Entry 7PAJ (electron microscopy, 7.30 A resolution (low resolution: residue-level contacts below are approximate; hydrogen-bond / salt-bridge calls are withheld)); this record covers chains K and 5 of the 56 polymer chains in the assembly.

== Chain K ==
Molecule: 30S ribosomal protein S12
From: Mycoplasma pneumoniae M129
UniProt: P75546 (RS12_MYCPN); residue numbers follow UniProt; this construct covers 1-139
Sequence (139 residues; numbered 1 to 139; the number before each row is that of its first residue):
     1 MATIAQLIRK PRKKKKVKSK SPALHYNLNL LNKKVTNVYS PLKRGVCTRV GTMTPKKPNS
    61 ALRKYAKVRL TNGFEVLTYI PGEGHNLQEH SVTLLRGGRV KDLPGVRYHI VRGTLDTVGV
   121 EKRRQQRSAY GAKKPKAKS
Not modelled in the structure: 1, 138-139

== Chain 5 ==
Molecule: 16S ribosomal RNA
From: Mycoplasma pneumoniae M129
Sequence (1520 nucleotides; row label = number of the first residue in the row):
     1 UUUUUCUGAG AGUUUGAUCC UGGCUCAGGA UUAACGCUGG CGGCAUGCCU AAUACAUGCA
    61 AGUCGAUCGA AAGUAGUAAU ACUUUAGAGG CGAACGGGUG AGUAACACGU AUCCAAUCUA
   121 CCUUAUAAUG GGGGAUAACU AGUUGAAAGA CUAGCUAAUA CCGCAUAAGA ACUUUGGUUC
   181 GCAUGAAUCA AAGUUGAAAG GACCUGCAAG GGUUCGUUAU UUGAUGAGGG UGCGCCAUAU
   241 CAGCUAGUUG GUGGGGUAAC GGCCUACCAA GGCAAUGACG UGUAGCUAUG CUGAGAAGUA
   301 GAAUAGCCAC AAUGGGACUG AGACACGGCC CAUACUCCUA CGGGAGGCAG CAGUAGGGAA
   361 UUUUUCACAA UGAGCGAAAG CUUGAUGGAG CAAUGCCGCG UGAACGAUGA AGGUCUUUAA
   421 GAUUGUAAAG UUCUUUUAUU UGGGAAGAAU GACUUUAGCA GGUAAUGGCU AGAGUUUGAC
   481 UGUACCAUUU UGAAUAAGUG ACGACUAACU AUGUGCCAGC AGUCGCGGUA AUACAUAGGU
   541 CGCAAGCGUU AUCCGGAUUU AUUGGGCGUA AAGCAAGCGC AGGCGGAUUG AAAAGUCUGG
   601 UGUUAAAGGC AGCUGCUUAA CAGUUGUAUG CAUUGGAAAC UAUUAAUCUA GAGUGUGGUA
   661 GGGAGUUUUG GAAUUUCAUG UGGAGCGGUG AAAUGCGUAG AUAUAUGAAG GAACACCAGU
   721 GGCGAAGGCG AAAACUUAGG CCAUUACUGA CGCUUAGGCU UGAAAGUGUG GGGAGCAAAU
   781 AGGAUUAGAU ACCCUAGUAG UCCACACCGU AAACGAUAGA UACUAGCUGU CGGGGCGAUC
   841 CCCUCGGUAG UGAAGUUAAC ACAUUAAGUA UCUCGCCUGG GUAGUACAUU CGCAAGAAUG
   901 AAACUCAAAC GGAAUUGACG GGGACCCGCA CAAGUGGUGG AGCAUGUUGC UUAAUUCGAC
   961 GGUACACGAA AAACCUUACC UAGACUUGAC AUCCUUGGCA AAGUUAUGGA AACAUAAUGG
  1021 AGGUUAACCG AGUGACAGGU GGUGCAUGGU UGUCGUCAGC UCGUGUCGUG AGAUGUUGGG
  1081 UUAAGUCCCG CAACGAGCGC AACCCUUAUC GUUAGUUACA UUGUCUAGCG AGACUGCUAA
  1141 UGCAAAUUGG AGGAAGGAAG GGAUGACGUC AAAUCAUCAU GCCCCUUAUG UCUAGGGCUG
  1201 CAAACGUGCU ACAAUGGCCA AUACAAACAG UCGCCAGCUU GUAAAAGUGA GCAAAUCUGU
  1261 AAAGUUGGUC UCAGUUCGGA UUGAGGGCUG CAAUUCGUCC UCAUGAAGUC GGAAUCACUA
  1321 GUAAUCGCGA AUCAGCUAUG UCGCGGUGAA UACGUUCUCG GGUCUUGUAC ACACCGCCCG
  1381 UCAAACUAUG AAAGCUGGUA AUAUUUAAAA ACGUGUUGCU AACCAUUAGG AAGCGCAUGU
  1441 CAAGGAUAGC ACCGGUGAUU GGAGUUAAGU CGUAACAAGG UACCCCUACG AGAACGUGGG
  1501 GGUGGAUCAC CUCCUUUCUA
Not modelled in the structure: 1-4, 181-184, 1020-1027, 1510-1520

== Interface between chain K and chain 5 ==
Residue-residue contacts (116):
  Ala2(K) - G566(5)
  Thr3(K) - U873(5)
  Thr3(K) - C874(5)
  Ala5(K) - G583(5)
  Ala5(K) - C874(5)
  Gln6(K) - C874(5)
  Gln6(K) - G875(5)
  Gln6(K) - C876(5)
  Arg9(K) - A756(5)
  Arg9(K) - C874(5)
  Arg9(K) - G875(5)
  Lys10(K) - G875(5)
  Lys10(K) - C876(5)
  Arg12(K) - U560(5)
  Arg12(K) - A561(5)
  Arg12(K) - U562(5)
  Lys13(K) - U560(5)
  Lys14(K) - U560(5)
  Lys14(K) - A561(5)
  Lys15(K) - G23(5)
  Lys15(K) - U559(5)
  Lys15(K) - U560(5)
  Lys15(K) - U878(5)
  Lys15(K) - G879(5)
  Ser19(K) - U552(5)
  Lys20(K) - U25(5)
  His25(K) - A551(5)
  His25(K) - U552(5)
  Asn27(K) - U50(5)
  Asn29(K) - A51(5)
  Leu30(K) - G357(5)
  Tyr39(K) - A551(5)
  Tyr39(K) - U552(5)
  Ser40(K) - A359(5)
  Ser40(K) - A551(5)
  Pro41(K) - A359(5)
  Pro41(K) - U550(5)
  Pro41(K) - A551(5)
  Leu42(K) - A34(5)
  Leu42(K) - A359(5)
  Lys43(K) - G358(5)
  Lys43(K) - A359(5)
  Arg44(K) - G358(5)
  Arg44(K) - A359(5)
  Pro55(K) - A1467(5)
  Lys56(K) - A1467(5)
  Lys57(K) - A1467(5)
  Asn59(K) - G525(5)
  Asn59(K) - C526(5)
  Asn59(K) - G527(5)
  Asn59(K) - A1467(5)
  Ser60(K) - C516(5)
  Ser60(K) - C517(5)
  Ser60(K) - G527(5)
  Ala61(K) - A518(5)
  Ala61(K) - G519(5)
  Ala61(K) - G527(5)
  Leu62(K) - C517(5)
  Leu62(K) - A518(5)
  Arg63(K) - G519(5)
  Arg63(K) - C520(5)
  Arg63(K) - A521(5)
  Lys64(K) - A518(5)
  Lys64(K) - G519(5)
  Thr71(K) - G358(5)
  Tyr79(K) - C520(5)
  Pro81(K) - C520(5)
  Gly82(K) - G519(5)
  Gly82(K) - C520(5)
  Glu83(K) - A518(5)
  Glu83(K) - G519(5)
  Gly84(K) - G519(5)
  Leu94(K) - A359(5)
  Arg96(K) - U549(5)
  Arg96(K) - U550(5)
  Arg99(K) - U25(5)
  Arg99(K) - G522(5)
  Arg99(K) - U523(5)
  Val100(K) - A521(5)
  Lys101(K) - A521(5)
  Lys101(K) - U523(5)
  Lys101(K) - C524(5)
  Asp102(K) - C520(5)
  Asp102(K) - A521(5)
  Asp102(K) - G525(5)
  Pro104(K) - U905(5)
  Pro104(K) - C906(5)
  Gly105(K) - U905(5)
  Thr114(K) - G36(5)
  Leu115(K) - G36(5)
  Lys122(K) - U536(5)
  Lys122(K) - A537(5)
  Arg123(K) - U536(5)
  Arg124(K) - A537(5)
  Gln125(K) - U536(5)
  Gln125(K) - A537(5)
  Gln126(K) - G500(5)
  Gln126(K) - A501(5)
  Arg127(K) - G36(5)
  Arg127(K) - C37(5)
  Arg127(K) - U499(5)
  Arg127(K) - G500(5)
  Ser128(K) - G36(5)
  Ser128(K) - U499(5)
  Ser128(K) - G500(5)
  Ser128(K) - C547(5)
  Tyr130(K) - C520(5)
  Gly131(K) - G36(5)
  Ala132(K) - G36(5)
  Ala132(K) - C37(5)
  Lys133(K) - C37(5)
  Lys133(K) - U38(5)
  Lys134(K) - C37(5)
  Lys134(K) - U38(5)
  Lys134(K) - G498(5)
  Lys134(K) - U499(5)
Interface residues without a listed pair, chain K (61 interface residues in all): Leu31, Gly113
Interface residues without a listed pair, chain 5 (55 interface residues in all): C35, A535, G548, G565, A907

== Overview ==
61 residues of chain K and 55 residues of chain 5 are in contact.
Chain K is 30S ribosomal protein S12 and chain 5 is 16S ribosomal RNA, both from Mycoplasma pneumoniae M129;
the structure, 70S ribosome with EF-Tu-tRNA, P- and E-site tRNAs in Mycoplasma pneumoniae cells, was
determined by electron microscopy, deposited together with 7OOC, 7OOD, 7P6Z, 7PAH, 7PAI, 7PAK and 23 further
entries.
